PDB entry 9DIO | X-ray diffraction, 2.70 A resolution | chains A and D of the 6 polymer chains in the assembly

[Chain A]
Protein: Hemagglutinin HA1
Source organism: Influenza A virus
UniProt: A0A8E4ZAK5 (A0A8E4ZAK5_9INFA); the construct lacks a stretch of the UniProt sequence, so the offset changes along the chain: 11-55 = UniProt 17-61; 56-83 = UniProt 63-90; 84-96 = UniProt 92-104; 97-125 = UniProt 106-134; 3 more segments
Chain sequence (325 residues; each row starts with the number of its first residue; a row labelled like 125A-125B holds insertion residues (125A, then the next letters in order)):
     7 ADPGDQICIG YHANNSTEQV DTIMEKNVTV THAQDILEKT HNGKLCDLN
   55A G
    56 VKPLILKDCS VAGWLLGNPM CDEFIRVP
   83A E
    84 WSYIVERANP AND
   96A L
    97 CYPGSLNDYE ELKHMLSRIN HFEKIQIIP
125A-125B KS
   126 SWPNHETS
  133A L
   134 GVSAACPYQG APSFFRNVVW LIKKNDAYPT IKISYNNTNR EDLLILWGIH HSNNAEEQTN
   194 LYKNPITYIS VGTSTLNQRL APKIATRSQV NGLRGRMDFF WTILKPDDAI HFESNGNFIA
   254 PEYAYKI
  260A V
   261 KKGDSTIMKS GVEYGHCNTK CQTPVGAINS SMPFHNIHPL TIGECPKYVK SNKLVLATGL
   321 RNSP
Disordered / not traced: 7-8, 324
Cystine bridges: Cys-52/Cys-277, Cys-64/Cys-76, Cys-97/Cys-139, Cys-281/Cys-305
Covalently attached groups: N-acetylglucosamine (NAG) linked to Asn-33, Asn-169
Sequence notes: expression tag (7-10); conflict Met-111 (Leu120 in A0A8E4ZAK5), Ile-199 (Thr211 in A0A8E4ZAK5), Ala-214 (Val226 in A0A8E4ZAK5), Leu-226 (Gln238 in A0A8E4ZAK5); engineered mutation Gln-122 (Leu131 in A0A8E4ZAK5)

[Chain D]
Protein: Hemagglutinin HA2
Source organism: Influenza A virus
UniProt: A0A6B7HQ27 (A0A6B7HQ27_9INFA); residues 1-174 here correspond to UniProt positions 330-503 (UniProt number = residue number + 329)
Chain sequence (176 residues; each row starts with the number of its first residue):
     1 GLFGAIAGFI EGGWQGMVDG WYGYHHSNEQ GSGYAADKES TQKAIDGVTN KVNSIIDKMN
    61 TQFEAVGREF NNLERRIENL NKKMEDGFLD VWTYNAELLV LMENERTLDF HDSNVKNLYD
   121 KVRLQLRDNA KELGNGCFEF YHKCDNECME SVRNGTYDYP QYSEEARLKR EEISSG
Disordered / not traced: 175-176
Covalently attached groups: N-acetylglucosamine (NAG) linked to Asn-154
Sequence notes: expression tag (175-176)

[Chain A / chain D interface]
Pairs across the interface (11; chain A residue first):
  Asp-104(A) with Leu-73(D)
  Glu-106(A) with Arg-76(D)
  Glu-107(A) with Asn-72(D); Leu-73(D); Glu-74(D); Arg-75(D), hydrogen bond (side chain-backbone); Arg-76(D), salt bridge
  His-110(A) with Arg-75(D); Arg-76(D)
  Trp-234(A) with Leu-73(D), hydrophobic
  Lys-307(A) with Asp-90(D), salt bridge
Interface residues without a listed pair, chain A (7 interface residues in all): Phe-294
Interface residues without a listed pair, chain D (8 interface residues in all): Asn-79, Tyr-94

[In short]
7 residues of chain A and 8 residues of chain D are in contact, with 1 hydrogen bond and 2 salt bridges. Among
the polar pairs are Glu-107(A)/Arg-76(D), Lys-307(A)/Asp-90(D) and Glu-107(A)/Arg-75(D). Covalently linked
N-acetylglucosamine: at Asn-33(A) and Asn-169(A). N-acetylglucosamine is covalently linked to Asn-154(D).
Here chain A is Hemagglutinin HA1 and chain D is Hemagglutinin HA2, both from Influenza A virus. Entry 9DIO
(Crystal structure of H5 hemagglutinin Q226L mutant from the influenza virus A/Texas/37/2024 (H5N1) with LSTc)
was determined by X-ray diffraction (same publication as 9DIP and 9DIQ).
